PDB entry 4JRY | X-ray diffraction, 2.80 A resolution | chains D and E of the 5 polymer chains in the assembly

# Chain D
Molecule: SB47 TCR alpha chain
Organism: Homo sapiens
Chain sequence (201 residues; row label = number of the first residue in the row; note: 15 numbers in that range are skipped by the numbering (no residue carries them; nothing is unmodelled there)):
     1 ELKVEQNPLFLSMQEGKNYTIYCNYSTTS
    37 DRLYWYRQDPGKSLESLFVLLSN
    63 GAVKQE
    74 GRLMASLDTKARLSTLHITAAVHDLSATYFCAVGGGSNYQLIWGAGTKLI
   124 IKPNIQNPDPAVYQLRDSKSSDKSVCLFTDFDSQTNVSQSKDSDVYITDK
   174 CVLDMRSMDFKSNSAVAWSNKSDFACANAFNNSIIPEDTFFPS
Disulfide bonds: Cys23-Cys104, Cys149-Cys199

# Chain E
Molecule: SB47 TCR beta chain
Organism: Homo sapiens
Chain sequence (242 residues; numbered 2 to 256; 13 numbers in that range are skipped by the numbering (no residue carries them; nothing is unmodelled there); the number before each row is that of its first residue):
     2 AGVTQSPTHLIKTRGQQVTLRCSPKSGH
    37 DTVSWYQQALGQGPQFIFQYYE
    63 EEERQRGNFP
    74 DRFSGHQF
    83 PNYSSELNVNALLLGDSALYLCASSRTGSTYEQYFGPGTRLTVTEDLKNV
   133 FPPEVAVFEPSEAEISHTQKATLVCLATGFYPDHVELSWWVNGKEVHSGV
   183 CTDPQPLKEQPALNDSRYALSSRLRVSATFWQNPRNHFRCQVQFYGLSEN
   233 DEWTQDRAKPVTQIVSAEAWGRAD
Disulfide bonds: Cys23-Cys104, Cys157-Cys222

# How chain D and chain E interact
Disulfides between the chains: Cys174(D)-Cys183(E)
Pairs across the interface (98):
  Arg38(D) with Tyr113(E); Gln115(E)
  Tyr40(D) with Tyr113(E), hydrogen bond (side chain-backbone)
  Tyr42(D) with Gln115(E), hydrogen bond (side chain-backbone); Phe117(E), hydrophobic
  Gln44(D) with Gln44(E), hydrogen bond; Leu101(E)
  Pro46(D) with Pro186(E)
  Lys48(D) with Leu101(E)
  Ser49(D) with Leu103(E); Phe117(E); Gly118(E), hydrogen bond (side chain-backbone); Pro119(E)
  Leu50(D) with Pro50(E), hydrophobic; Phe117(E)
  Ser52(D) with Gln115(E); Tyr116(E)
  Leu57(D) with Tyr113(E), hydrophobic
  Phe103(D) with Gln44(E); Gln48(E); Gly49(E)
  Asn111(D) with Gln67(E), hydrogen bond
  Tyr112(D) with Phe52(E); Gln55(E); Arg66(E); Gln67(E), hydrogen bond (backbone-side chain); Thr109(E)
  Gln113(D) with Phe52(E); Gln67(E), hydrogen bond (backbone-side chain); Gly69(E)
  Leu114(D) with Tyr42(E); Gln115(E)
  Trp116(D) with Tyr42(E); Pro50(E); Phe117(E), hydrophobic
  Gly117(D) with Gly49(E)
  Lys121(D) with Gln187(E)
  Asp132(D) with His149(E), salt bridge
  Tyr136(D) with Ser143(E); Ala145(E); Glu146(E); His149(E), hydrogen bond; Thr150(E)
  Gln137(D) with Ser143(E)
  Leu138(D) with Phe140(E), hydrophobic; Glu141(E); Pro142(E), hydrophobic; Ser143(E); Thr154(E)
  Arg139(D) with Phe140(E); Glu141(E), hydrogen bond (backbone-backbone)
  Asp140(D) with Val139(E); Phe140(E)
  Ser141(D) with Val139(E), hydrogen bond (side chain-backbone); Glu141(E); Ala251(E)
  Asp145(D) with Phe140(E)
  Lys146(D) with Phe140(E); Leu158(E)
  Val148(D) with Phe140(E), hydrophobic; Leu158(E), hydrophobic
  Leu150(D) with Thr154(E)
  Asp153(D) with Arg207(E), salt bridge
  Tyr169(D) with Leu189(E), hydrophobic; Glu191(E), hydrogen bond (side chain-backbone); Gln192(E)
  Ile170(D) with Leu189(E)
  Thr171(D) with Asp185(E); Ser203(E); Arg205(E), hydrogen bond
  Asp172(D) with Arg205(E), hydrogen bond (backbone-side chain)
  Cys174(D) with Cys183(E), disulfide; Thr184(E); Arg205(E)
  Val175(D) with Cys183(E), hydrogen bond (backbone-side chain)
  Leu176(D) with Gly181(E); Val182(E); Cys183(E), hydrophobic; Arg207(E)
  Asp177(D) with Ser180(E); Gly181(E), hydrogen bond (backbone-backbone)
  Met178(D) with Lys152(E); Arg207(E); Val208(E); Ser209(E)
  Arg179(D) with Ser180(E)
  Phe183(D) with Lys152(E); Arg207(E)
  Ser185(D) with Arg207(E), hydrogen bond
  Ser187(D) with Arg205(E), hydrogen bond
  Ala188(D) with Arg205(E)
  Val189(D) with Val156(E), hydrophobic; Arg205(E)
  Trp191(D) with Leu158(E), hydrophobic; Leu189(E), hydrophobic; Ala201(E), hydrophobic
  Phe213(D) with His149(E)
  Pro215(D) with Ala145(E), hydrophobic
Other interface residues (no listed pair), chain D (54 interface residues in all): Val55, Ser147, Thr152, Ser166, Ser180, Met181
Other interface residues (no listed pair), chain E (59 interface residues in all): Tyr57, Arg68, Thr112, Gly120, Ala138, Thr160, Glu168, Lys190, Glu250

# Summary
The interface between chain D and chain E involves 54 residues on one side and 59 on the other, with 1
disulfide bond, 17 hydrogen bonds and 2 salt bridges. Polar contacts include Asp132(D)-His149(E),
Asp153(D)-Arg207(E) and Tyr40(D)-Tyr113(E).
Here chain D is SB47 TCR alpha chain and chain E is SB47 TCR beta chain, both from Homo sapiens. Entry 4JRY
(Crystal Structure of SB47 TCR-HLA B*3505-LPEP complex) was determined by X-ray diffraction, deposited
together with 4JRX.
